Entry 6WHT (electron microscopy, 4.39 A resolution (low resolution: residue-level contacts below are approximate; hydrogen-bond / salt-bridge calls are withheld)); this record covers chains B and C of the 4 polymer chains in the assembly.

Chain B:
Molecule: Glutamate receptor ionotropic, NMDA 2B
From: Rattus norvegicus
UniProt: Q00960 (NMDE2_RAT); residues 27-852 here = UniProt positions 27-852
Amino-acid sequence (883 residues; each row starts with the number of its first residue; numbers below 1 keep their minus sign (Met-30 is residue -30)):
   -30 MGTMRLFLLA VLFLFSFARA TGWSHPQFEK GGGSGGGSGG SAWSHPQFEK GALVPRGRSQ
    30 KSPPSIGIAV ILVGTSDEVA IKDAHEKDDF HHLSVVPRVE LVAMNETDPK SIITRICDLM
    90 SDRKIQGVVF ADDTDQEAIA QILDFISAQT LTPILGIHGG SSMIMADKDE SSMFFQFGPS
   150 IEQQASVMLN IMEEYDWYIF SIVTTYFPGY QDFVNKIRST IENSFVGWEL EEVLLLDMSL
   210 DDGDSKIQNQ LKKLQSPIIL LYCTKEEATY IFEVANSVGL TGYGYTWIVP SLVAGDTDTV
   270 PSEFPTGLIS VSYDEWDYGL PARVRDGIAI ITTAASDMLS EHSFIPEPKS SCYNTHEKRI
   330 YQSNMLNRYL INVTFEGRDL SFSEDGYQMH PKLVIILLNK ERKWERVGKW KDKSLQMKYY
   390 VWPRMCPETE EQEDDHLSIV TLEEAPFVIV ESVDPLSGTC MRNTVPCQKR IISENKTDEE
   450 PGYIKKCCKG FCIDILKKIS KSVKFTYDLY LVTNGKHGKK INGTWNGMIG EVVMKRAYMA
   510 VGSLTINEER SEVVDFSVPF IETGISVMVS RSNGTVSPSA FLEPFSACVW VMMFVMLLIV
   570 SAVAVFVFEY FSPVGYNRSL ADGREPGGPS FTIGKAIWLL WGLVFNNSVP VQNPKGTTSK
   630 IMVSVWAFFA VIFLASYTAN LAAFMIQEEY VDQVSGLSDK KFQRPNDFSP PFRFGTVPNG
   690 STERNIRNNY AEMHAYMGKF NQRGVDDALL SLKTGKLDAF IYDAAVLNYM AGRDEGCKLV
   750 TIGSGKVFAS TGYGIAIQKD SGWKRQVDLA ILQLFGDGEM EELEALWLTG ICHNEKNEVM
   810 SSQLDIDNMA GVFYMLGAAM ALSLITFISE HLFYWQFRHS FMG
Unresolved in the structure: -30 to 33, 43-44, 201-212, 393-402, 442-448, 580-599, 804-809, 839-852
Sequence notes: expression tag (-30 to 26); conflict Asp348 (Asn in Q00960), Cys557 (Asp in Q00960), Ser588 (Cys in Q00960), Ser838 (Cys in Q00960), Ser849 (Cys in Q00960)
Disulfide bonds: Cys86-Cys321, Cys429-Cys456, Cys436-Cys457, Cys746-Cys801
Covalent attachments: N-acetylglucosamine (NAG) linked to Asn542
Curated features (UniProtKB/Swiss-Prot):
  - region: Lys604 to Pro623 (Pore-forming)
  - binding site (Zn(2+)): His127, Glu284
  - binding site (L-glutamate): Thr514, Arg519, Ser690, Thr691, Asp732
  - site: Asn615 (Functional determinant of NMDA receptors)
  - glycosylation (N-linked (GlcNAc...) asparagine): Asn74, Asn341, Asn444, Asn491, Asn542, Asn688
  - mutagenesis: His60 (H60A: Normal zinc binding), His127 (H127A: Reduced zinc binding), Asp283 (D283A: Slightly reduced zinc binding), Glu284 (E284A: Reduced zinc binding), His311 (H311A: Normal zinc binding), His359 (H359A: Normal zinc binding)

Chain C:
Molecule: Glutamate receptor ionotropic, NMDA 1
From: Rattus norvegicus
UniProt: P35439 (NMDZ1_RAT), isoform P35439-2; residue numbers follow UniProt; this construct covers 1-959
Amino-acid sequence (959 residues; numbered 1 to 959; the number before each row is that of its first residue):
     1 MSTMHLLTFA LLFSCSFARA ASDPKIVNIG AVLSTRKHEQ MFREAVNQAN KRHGSWKIQL
    61 QATSVTHKPN AIQMALSVCE DLISSQVYAI LVSHPPTPND HFTPTPVSYT AGFYRIPVLG
   121 LTTRMSIYSD KSIHLSFLRT VPPYSHQSSV WFEMMRVYNW NHIILLVSDD HEGRAAQKRL
   181 ETLLEERESK SKKRNYENLD QLSYDNKRGP KAEKVLQFDP GTKNVTALLM EARELEARVI
   241 ILSASEDDAA TVYRAAAMLD MTGSGYVWLV GEREISGNAL RYAPDGIIGL QLINGKNESA
   301 HISDAVGVVA QAVHELLEKE NITDPPRGCV GNTNIWKTGP LFKRVLMSSK YADGVTGRVE
   361 FNEDGDRKFA QYSIMNLQNR KLVQVGIYNG THVIPNDRKI IWPGGETEKP RGYQMSTRLK
   421 IVTIHQEPFV YVKPTMSDGT CKEEFTVNGD PVKKVICTGP NDTSPGSPRH TVPQCCYGFC
   481 IDLLIKLART MQFTYEVHLV ADGKFGTQER VQNSNKKEWN GMMGELLSGQ ADMIVAPLTI
   541 NNERAQYIEF SKPFKYQGLT ILVKKEIPRS TLDSFMQPFQ STLWLLVGLS VHVVAVMLYL
   601 LDRFSPFGRF KVNSQSESTD ALTLSSAMWF SWGVLLNSGI GEGAPRSFSA RILGMVWAGF
   661 AMIIVASYTA NLAAFLVLDR PEERITGIND PRLRNPSDKF IYATVKQSSV DIYFRRQVEL
   721 STMYRHMEKH NYESAAEAIQ AVRDNKLHAF IWDSAVLEFE ASQKCDLVTT GELFFRSGFG
   781 IGMRKDSPWK QQVSLSILKS HENGFMEDLD KTWVRYQECD SRSNAPATLT CENMAGVFML
   841 VAGGIVAGIF LIFIEIAYKR HKDARRKQMQ LAFAAVNVWR KNLQDRKSGR AEPDPKKKAT
   901 FRAITSTLAS SFKRRRSSKD TSTGGGRGAL QNQKDTVLPR RAIEREEGQL QLCSRHRES
Unresolved in the structure: 1-24, 53-57, 190-205, 511-515, 604-622, 863-959
Sequence notes: conflict Ser22 (Cys in P35439), Gln61 (Asn in P35439), Asp260 (Asn in P35439), Gln371 (Asn in P35439), Gln492 (Asn in P35439), Gln512 (Asn in P35439), Gln615 (Glu in P35439), Ser616 (Glu in P35439), Ser618 (Glu in P35439), Thr619 (Glu in P35439), Gln792 (Asn in P35439), Cys831 (Phe in P35439)
Disulfide bonds: Cys79-Cys329, Cys441-Cys475, Cys457-Cys476, Cys765-Cys819
Covalent attachments: N-acetylglucosamine (NAG) linked to Asn224, Asn389

How chain B and chain C interact:
Contacting residue pairs (49; chain B residue first):
  Asn516(B) with Leu798(C)
  Glu517(B) with Leu798(C)
  Glu531(B) with Tyr556(C)
  Pro553(B) with Ala827(C); Thr828(C); Leu829(C)
  Phe554(B) with Thr828(C)
  Ser555(B) with Leu829(C)
  Ala556(B) with Leu829(C)
  Cys557(B) with Leu829(C); Cys831(C)
  Val558(B) with Leu829(C); Thr830(C); Cys831(C); Met834(C); Phe838(C)
  Leu612(B) with Ser638(C)
  Asn616(B) with Asn637(C); Ser638(C)
  Lys629(B) with Trp629(C)
  Ile630(B) with Trp629(C)
  Ser633(B) with Trp632(C)
  Phe637(B) with Leu636(C)
  Phe638(B) with Phe838(C)
  Val640(B) with Leu636(C); Val665(C)
  Ala644(B) with Thr669(C); Leu672(C)
  Ser645(B) with Leu672(C)
  Ala648(B) with Leu672(C)
  Asn649(B) with Leu676(C); Thr828(C)
  Phe653(B) with Pro826(C)
  Ala758(B) with His801(C)
  Ser759(B) with Tyr556(C); His801(C)
  Thr760(B) with Tyr556(C)
  Gly761(B) with Tyr556(C)
  Leu778(B) with Asn542(C); Ala545(C)
  Leu781(B) with Asn541(C); Asn542(C); Ala545(C)
  Gln782(B) with Asn542(C)
  Phe784(B) with Phe775(C); Arg776(C)
  Gly785(B) with Gln717(C)
  Asp786(B) with Gln717(C)
  Glu790(B) with Phe774(C)
Also at the interface, not in a pair above, chain B (43 interface residues in all): Ile515, Ser520, Asp524, Pro528, Met562, Thr626, Trp635, Ala636, Ile641, Arg774
Also at the interface, not in a pair above, chain C (35 interface residues in all): Gln546, Lys552, Ser626, Ile640, Tyr668, Ala673, Gln791, Val841

Overview:
43 residues of chain B and 35 residues of chain C are in contact. N-acetylglucosamine is covalently linked to
Asn542(B). N-acetylglucosamine is covalently linked to Asn224(C) and Asn389(C). UniProt lists Zn2+-binding
residues His127(B) and Glu284(B), 5 L-glutamate-binding residues and 6 mutagenesis sites on chain B.
Chain B is Glutamate receptor ionotropic, NMDA 2B and chain C is Glutamate receptor ionotropic, NMDA 1, both
from Rattus norvegicus; the structure, GluN1b-GluN2B NMDA receptor in active conformation at 4.4 angstrom
resolution, was determined by electron microscopy (same publication as 6USU, 6USV, 6WHR, 6WHS, 6WHU, 6WHV and
5 further entries).
